8HOD - chain A; structure by X-ray diffraction, 1.95 A resolution.

# Chain A
Name: Hypothetical protein
From: Saccharum hybrid cultivar
UniProt: A0A811MS43 (A0A811MS43_9POAL); residues -1 to 309 here correspond to UniProt positions 77-387 (UniProt number = residue number + 78)
Amino-acid sequence (326 residues; each row starts with the number of its first residue; numbers below 1 keep their minus sign (Met-16 is residue -16)):
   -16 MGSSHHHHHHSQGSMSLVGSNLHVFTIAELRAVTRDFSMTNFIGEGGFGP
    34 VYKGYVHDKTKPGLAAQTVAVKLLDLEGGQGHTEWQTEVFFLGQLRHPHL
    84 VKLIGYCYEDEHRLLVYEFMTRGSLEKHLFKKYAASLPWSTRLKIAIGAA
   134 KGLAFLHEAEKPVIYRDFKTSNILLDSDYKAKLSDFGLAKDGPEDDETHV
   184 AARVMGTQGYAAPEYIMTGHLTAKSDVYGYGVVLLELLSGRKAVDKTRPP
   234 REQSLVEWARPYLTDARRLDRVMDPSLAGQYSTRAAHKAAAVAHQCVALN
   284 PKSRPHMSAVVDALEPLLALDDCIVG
Unresolved in the structure: -16 to 3, 59-68, 172-180, 302-309
Sequence notes: expression tag (-16 to -2); conflict His40 (Asp118 in A0A811MS43), Ala49 (Lys127 in A0A811MS43), Thr51 (Ser129 in A0A811MS43), Gln69 (Leu147 in A0A811MS43), Tyr213 (Phe291 in A0A811MS43), Thr230 (Ser308 in A0A811MS43), Asp253 (Ala331 in A0A811MS43), Ser259 (Ala337 in A0A811MS43), Asp305 (Gly383 in A0A811MS43); engineered mutation Ala184 (Ser262 in A0A811MS43), Ala185 (Thr263 in A0A811MS43)
Small-molecule neighbours: ADP (adenosine-5'-diphosphate): Ile26, Gly27, Glu28, Gly29, Gly30, Val34, Ala53, Lys55, Val84, Tyr100, Glu101, Phe102, Met103, Ser107, Glu109, Lys110, Ser154, Leu157, Ser167, Asp168

# Summary
Chain A binds ADP.
Chain A is Hypothetical protein (Saccharum hybrid cultivar); the structure, ScRIPK MUTANT-S253A, T254A, was
determined by X-ray diffraction, deposited together with 8HO6 and 8HOA.
